PDB entry 6GFW | electron microscopy, 3.70 A resolution | chains A and B of the 9 polymer chains in the assembly

[Chain A (and B)]
Name: DNA-directed RNA polymerase subunit alpha
From: Escherichia coli K-12
Notes: EC 2.7.7.6; chain B of this document is another copy of the same molecule, construct and numbering; everything in this record applies to it too
Reference sequence: P0A7Z4 (RPOA_ECOLI); residues 1-329 here = UniProt positions 1-329
Amino-acid sequence (329 residues; numbered 1 to 329; the number before each row is that of its first residue):
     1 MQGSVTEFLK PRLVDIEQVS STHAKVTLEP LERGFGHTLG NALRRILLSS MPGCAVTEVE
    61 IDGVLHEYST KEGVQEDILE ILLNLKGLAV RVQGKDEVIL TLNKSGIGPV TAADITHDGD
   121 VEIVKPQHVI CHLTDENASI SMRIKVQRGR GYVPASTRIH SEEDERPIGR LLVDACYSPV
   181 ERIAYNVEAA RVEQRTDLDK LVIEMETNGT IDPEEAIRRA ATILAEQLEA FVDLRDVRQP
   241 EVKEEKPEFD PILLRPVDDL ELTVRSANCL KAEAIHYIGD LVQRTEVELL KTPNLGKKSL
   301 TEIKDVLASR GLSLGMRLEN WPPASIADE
Disordered / not traced: 1-4, 238-329 (chain B: 1-3, 239-329)
Swiss-Prot annotation at these positions:
  - region: E162 to E165 (Required for interaction with Crp at class II promoters)
  - modified residue: R265 (ADP-ribosylarginine), K297 (N6-acetyllysine), K298 (N6-acetyllysine)
  - mutagenesis: R45 (R45C: In rpoA112; temperature-sensitive, blocks RNA polymerase assembly), E162 to E165 (5-fold decrease in CRP-class II promoter-dependent transcription), E165 (E165K: 5-fold decrease in CRP-class II promoter-dependent transcription), R191 (R191C: In rpoA101; temperature-sensitive)

[Chain A / chain B interface]
Pairs across the interface (56; chain A residue first):
  E7(A) - R150(B)  salt bridge
  E7(A) - I223(B)
  K10(A) - E226(B)  salt bridge
  K10(A) - E229(B)
  P11(A) - Q227(B)
  P11(A) - A230(B)
  L13(A) - F231(B)  hydrophobic
  L28(A) - F231(B)  hydrophobic
  F35(A) - I46(B)  hydrophobic
  F35(A) - Q227(B)
  H37(A) - R45(B)
  T38(A) - R45(B)
  T38(A) - I46(B)
  L39(A) - Q227(B)
  N41(A) - N41(B)
  A42(A) - T38(B)
  R45(A) - G34(B)  hydrogen bond (side chain-backbone)
  R45(A) - H37(B)
  R45(A) - T38(B)  hydrogen bond
  I46(A) - F35(B)  hydrophobic
  S50(A) - F8(B)
  R150(A) - S4(B)
  R150(A) - E7(B)  hydrogen bond (side chain-backbone)
  R150(A) - F8(B)
  R150(A) - E32(B)  salt bridge
  R218(A) - F231(B)  hydrogen bond (side chain-backbone)
  R218(A) - L234(B)
  R218(A) - R235(B)
  R219(A) - T6(B)  hydrogen bond
  A221(A) - F231(B)  hydrophobic
  A221(A) - V232(B)
  T222(A) - V232(B)
  T222(A) - R235(B)
  I223(A) - F8(B)  hydrophobic
  L224(A) - L228(B)  hydrophobic
  A225(A) - V232(B)  hydrophobic
  E226(A) - K10(B)
  E226(A) - D236(B)
  Q227(A) - L9(B)
  Q227(A) - P11(B)
  Q227(A) - L39(B)
  L228(A) - L224(B)  hydrophobic
  L228(A) - A225(B)  hydrophobic
  A230(A) - P11(B)  hydrophobic
  F231(A) - L28(B)  hydrophobic
  F231(A) - L39(B)  hydrophobic
  F231(A) - L43(B)  hydrophobic
  F231(A) - I217(B)  hydrophobic
  F231(A) - R218(B)
  F231(A) - A221(B)  hydrophobic
  V232(A) - R218(B)
  L234(A) - E214(B)
  R235(A) - E214(B)
  D236(A) - V14(B)
  D236(A) - D15(B)
  D236(A) - I16(B)
Other interface residues (no listed pair), chain A (39 interface residues in all): V5, T6, R12, G34, S49, R148, D233, V237
Other interface residues (no listed pair), chain B (42 interface residues in all): V5, L13, L31

[Overview]
39 residues of chain A and 42 residues of chain B are in contact; the contacts include 5 hydrogen bonds and 3
salt bridges. Polar contacts include E7(A)-R150(B), K10(A)-E226(B) and R150(A)-E32(B). From UniProt: 6
mutagenesis sites on chain A.
Chain A and chain B are both DNA-directed RNA polymerase subunit alpha (Escherichia coli K-12); the structure,
Cryo-EM structure of bacterial RNA polymerase-sigma54 holoenzyme initial transcribing complex, was determined
by electron microscopy (same publication as 6GH5 and 6GH6).
